Entry 4NI9 (X-ray diffraction, 2.55 A resolution); this record covers chains B and C of the 4 polymer chains in the assembly.

== Chain B ==
Molecule: SOMAmer SL1025
Sequence (32 nucleotides; numbered 1 to 32; the number before each row is that of its first residue):
     1 GGCAGGXXXGGXAXXXACXCGXXAAGXCGXGG
Modified / non-standard residues: OMC (o2'-methylycytidine-5'-monophosphate) at position 3, OMG (o2'-methylguanosine-5'-monophosphate) at position 6, DUZ (5-(benzylcarbamoyl)-2'-deoxyuridine 5'-(dihydrogen phosphate)) at position 7, DUZ (5-(benzylcarbamoyl)-2'-deoxyuridine 5'-(dihydrogen phosphate)) at position 8, UPE (2'-deoxy-5-[(2-phenylethyl)carbamoyl]uridine 5'-(dihydrogen phosphate)) at position 9, 2JU (2'-deoxy-5-[(naphthalen-1-ylmethyl)carbamoyl]uridine 5'-(dihydrogen phosphate)) at position 12, DUZ (5-(benzylcarbamoyl)-2'-deoxyuridine 5'-(dihydrogen phosphate)) at position 14, DUZ (5-(benzylcarbamoyl)-2'-deoxyuridine 5'-(dihydrogen phosphate)) at position 15, A2M (2'-O-methyladenosine 5'-(dihydrogen phosphate)) at position 16, A2M (2'-O-methyladenosine 5'-(dihydrogen phosphate)) at position 19, OMC (o2'-methylycytidine-5'-monophosphate) at position 20, DUZ (5-(benzylcarbamoyl)-2'-deoxyuridine 5'-(dihydrogen phosphate)) at position 22, DUZ (5-(benzylcarbamoyl)-2'-deoxyuridine 5'-(dihydrogen phosphate)) at position 23, DUZ (5-(benzylcarbamoyl)-2'-deoxyuridine 5'-(dihydrogen phosphate)) at position 27, OMC (o2'-methylycytidine-5'-monophosphate) at position 28, DUZ (5-(benzylcarbamoyl)-2'-deoxyuridine 5'-(dihydrogen phosphate)) at position 30
Ion coordination: Na+ site 1: DG1, OMG_6, UPE_9, DG10, DG32; Na+ site 2: DG2, DG5, DG10, DG11, DG31

== Chain C ==
Protein: Interleukin-6
Source organism: Homo sapiens
UniProt: P05231 (IL6_HUMAN); residues 0-184 here correspond to UniProt positions 28-212 (UniProt number = residue number + 28)
Amino-acid sequence (186 residues; numbered -1 to 184; the number before each row is that of its first residue; numbers below 1 keep their minus sign (Met-1 is residue -1)):
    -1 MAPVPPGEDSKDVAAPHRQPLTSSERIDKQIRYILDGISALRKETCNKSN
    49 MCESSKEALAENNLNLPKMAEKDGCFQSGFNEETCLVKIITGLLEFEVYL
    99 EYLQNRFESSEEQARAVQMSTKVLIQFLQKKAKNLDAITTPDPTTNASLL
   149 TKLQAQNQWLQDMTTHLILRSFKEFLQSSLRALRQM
Disordered / not traced: -1 to 15, 44-59, 131-135
Differences from the reference sequence: initiating methionine (-1)
Disulfide bonds: Cys73-Cys83
Swiss-Prot annotation at these positions:
  - modified residue: Ser53 (Phosphoserine)
  - glycosylation: Asn45 (N-linked (GlcNAc...) asparagine)
What the authors report for this chain:
  - binding site for SOMAmer SL1025 (chain B): Arg16, Leu19, Arg24, Lys27, Arg30, Tyr31, Leu33, Asp34, Met117, Phe125, Gln175, Leu178
  - binding site for SOMAmer SL1025: Arg179

== Interface between chain B and chain C ==
Residue-residue contacts (9; chain B residue first):
  DUZ_8(B) - Glu109(C)  sugar contact
  DUZ_8(B) - Glu110(C)  base contact
  UPE_9(B) - Ser107(C)  phosphate contact
  UPE_9(B) - Ser108(C)  hydrogen bond to the phosphate
  DG10(B) - Ser108(C)  phosphate contact
  DG10(B) - Glu109(C)  phosphate contact
  DG10(B) - Glu110(C)  hydrogen bond to the phosphate
  DG10(B) - Gln111(C)  phosphate contact
  2JU_12(B) - Glu110(C)  base contact
Also at the interface, not in a pair above, chain C (6 interface residues in all): Glu106

== Overview ==
The interface between chain B and chain C involves 4 residues on one side and 6 on the other; the contacts
include 2 hydrogen bonds. Among the polar pairs are UPE_9(B)-Ser108(C) and DG10(B)-Glu110(C). The paper
reports a binding site for SOMAmer SL1025 (chain B) at Arg16(C), Leu19(C) and Arg24(C) among others; a binding
site for SOMAmer SL1025 at Arg179(C).
Chain B is SOMAmer SL1025 and chain C is Interleukin-6 (Homo sapiens); the structure, Crystal structure of
human interleukin 6 in complex with a modified nucleotide aptamer (SOMAMER SL1025), FORM ..., was determined
by X-ray diffraction together with 4NI7 from the same study.
